Entry 1Z9J (X-ray diffraction, 4.50 A resolution (low resolution: residue-level contacts below are approximate; hydrogen-bond / salt-bridge calls are withheld)); this record covers chains A and C of the 3 polymer chains in the assembly.

# Chain A
Name: Reaction center protein L chain
From: Rhodobacter sphaeroides
UniProt: P0C0Y8 (RCEL_RHOSH); residues 1-281 here correspond to UniProt positions 2-282 (UniProt number = residue number + 1)
Chain sequence (281 residues; each row starts with the number of its first residue):
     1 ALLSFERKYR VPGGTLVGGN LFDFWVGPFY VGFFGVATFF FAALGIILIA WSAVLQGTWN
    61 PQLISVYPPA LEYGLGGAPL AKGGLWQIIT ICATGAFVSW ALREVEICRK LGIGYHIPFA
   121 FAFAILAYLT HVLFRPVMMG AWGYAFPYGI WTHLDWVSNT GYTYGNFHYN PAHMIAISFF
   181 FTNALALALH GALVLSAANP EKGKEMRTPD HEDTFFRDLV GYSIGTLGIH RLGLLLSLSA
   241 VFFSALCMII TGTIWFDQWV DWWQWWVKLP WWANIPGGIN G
Sequence notes: engineered mutation His131 (Leu132 in P0C0Y8)
Bound ions: bacteriochlorophyll a Mg site 1 near His153 (its only coordinating residue here); bacteriochlorophyll a Mg site 2 near His173 (its only coordinating residue here); Fe ion: His190, His230 (shared with 3 residues of chain B)
Residues lining bound ligands:
  - bacteriochlorophyll a (BCL), molecule 1: Ile46, Phe97, Tyr128, His131, Phe146, Ile150, His153, Leu154, Val157
  - bacteriochlorophyll a (BCL), molecule 2: Phe97, Ala124, Ala127, Tyr128, His131, Trp156, Val157, Ser158, Thr160, Gly161, Tyr162, Phe167, His168, His173, Ala176, Ile177, Phe180, Phe181, Val241, Ser244, Ala245, Cys247, Met248
  - bacteriochlorophyll a (BCL), molecule 3: Val157, Tyr162, His168, Phe181
  - bacteriochlorophyll a (BCL), molecule 4: His168, His173, Met174, Ile177, Ser178, Phe181, Thr182, Leu185
  - bacteriopheophytin a (BPH), molecule 1: Phe41, Ala42, Gly45, Ile46, Ile89, Cys92, Ala93, Ala96, Phe97, Trp100, Glu104, Ile117, Ala120, Phe121, Ala124, Phe146, Pro147, Tyr148, Gly149, Ile150, His153, Phe180, Ser237, Leu238, Val241
  - bacteriopheophytin a (BPH), molecule 2: Phe181, Ala184, Leu185, Ala188, Leu189, Leu219, Val220
  - ubiquinone-10 (U10), molecule 1: Phe29, Tyr30, Gly35, Val36, Thr38, Phe39, Trp100, Arg103
  - ubiquinone-10 (U10), molecule 2: Thr182, Leu189, His190, Leu193, Phe216, Val220, Tyr222, Ser223, Ile224, Gly225, Thr226, Ile229, Leu232

# Chain C
Name: Reaction center protein H chain
From: Rhodobacter sphaeroides
UniProt: P0C0Y7 (RCEH_RHOSH); residues 1-260 here = UniProt positions 1-260
Chain sequence (260 residues; numbered 1 to 260; the number before each row is that of its first residue):
     1 MVGVTAFGNF DLASLAIYSF WIFLAGLIYY LQTENMREGY PLENEDGTPA ANQGPFPLPK
    61 PKTFILPHGR GTLTVPGPES EDRPIALART AVSEGFPHAP TGDPMKDGVG PASWVARRDL
   121 PELDGHGHNK IKPMKAAAGF HVSAGKNPIG LPVRGCDLEI AGKVVDIWVD IPEQMARFLE
   181 VELKDGSTRL LPMQMVKVQS NRVHVNALSS DLFAGIPTIK SPTEVTLLEE DKICGYVAGG
   241 LMYAAPKRKS VVAAMLAEYA
Not modelled in the structure: 1-10, 249-260

# Chain A / chain C interface
Contacting residue pairs - 48 pairs, chain A then chain C:
  Ala1(A) - Leu42(C)
  Ala1(A) - Glu43(C)
  Ala1(A) - Ala50(C)
  Leu2(A) - Leu42(C)
  Leu2(A) - Glu43(C)
  Leu3(A) - Gly39(C)
  Leu3(A) - Leu42(C)
  Ser4(A) - Gly39(C)
  Ser4(A) - Glu43(C)
  Ser4(A) - Glu79(C)
  Phe5(A) - Gly39(C)
  Phe5(A) - Glu81(C)
  Arg7(A) - Leu87(C)
  Arg7(A) - Ala88(C)
  Arg7(A) - Arg89(C)
  Arg7(A) - His98(C)
  Lys8(A) - Glu81(C)
  Lys8(A) - Ile85(C)
  Lys8(A) - Leu87(C)
  Lys8(A) - Val109(C)
  Lys8(A) - Gly110(C)
  Lys8(A) - Ser113(C)
  Tyr9(A) - Gly110(C)
  Tyr9(A) - Ser113(C)
  Arg10(A) - Pro97(C)
  Arg10(A) - His98(C)
  Val11(A) - Gly110(C)
  Val11(A) - Tyr243(C)
  Pro12(A) - Pro97(C)
  Pro12(A) - His98(C)
  Asp23(A) - Pro97(C)
  Phe24(A) - Gly95(C)
  Trp25(A) - Gly95(C)
  Arg109(A) - Met242(C)
  Lys110(A) - Met242(C)
  Asn199(A) - Lys62(C)
  Lys204(A) - Ile65(C)
  Glu205(A) - Ile65(C)
  Glu205(A) - Leu66(C)
  Glu205(A) - Pro67(C)
  Glu205(A) - His68(C)
  Glu205(A) - Gly69(C)
  Met206(A) - Ile65(C)
  Thr208(A) - Gly125(C)
  Asp210(A) - Gly125(C)
  Asp210(A) - Pro172(C)
  Thr226(A) - Glu173(C)
  Leu227(A) - Met175(C)
Other interface residues (no listed pair), chain A (31 interface residues in all): Gly13, Gly14, Leu111, Gly112, Ala198, Pro209, Asp213
Other interface residues (no listed pair), chain C (42 interface residues in all): Pro41, Glu45, Phe64, Glu94, Phe96, Ala99, Gly108, Pro111, Trp114, Val115, Glu122, Asp124, Lys130, Ala238

# Overview
The interface between chain A and chain C involves 31 residues on one side and 42 on the other. Ligands of
chain A: 4 copies of bacteriochlorophyll a, bacteriopheophytin a and ubiquinone-10. The Fe ion site is built
by His190(A) and His230(A).
Chain A is Reaction center protein L chain and chain C is Reaction center protein H chain, both from
Rhodobacter sphaeroides; the structure, Photosynthetic Reaction Center from Rhodobacter sphaeroides, was
determined by X-ray diffraction, deposited together with 1Z9K.
